Entry 2BKY (X-ray diffraction, 1.70 A resolution); this record covers chains A and X of the 4 polymer chains in the assembly.

# Chain A
Molecule: DNA/RNA-binding protein alba 1
Organism: Sulfolobus solfataricus
UniProt: P60849 (ALBA1_SULSO); residues 1-97 here = UniProt positions 1-97
Amino-acid sequence (97 residues; numbered 1 to 97; the number before each row is that of its first residue):
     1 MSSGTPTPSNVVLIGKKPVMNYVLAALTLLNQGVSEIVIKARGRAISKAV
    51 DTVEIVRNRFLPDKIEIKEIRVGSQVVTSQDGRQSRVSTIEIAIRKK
Not modelled in the structure: 1-8
UniProt features mapped onto this chain:
  - binding site (RNA): Lys16, Lys17, Tyr22, Arg42, Arg44
  - site: Lys17 (Not acetylated by pat acetylase)
  - modified residue: Ser2 (N-acetylserine), Lys16 (N6,N6,N6-trimethyllysine), Asn31 (Deamidated asparagine), Gln32 (Deamidated glutamine), Lys40 (N6-methyllysine), Lys48 (N6-acetyllysine), Asp51 (Aspartate methyl ester), Asn58 (Deamidated asparagine), Lys64 (N6-acetyllysine), Lys68 (N6-acetyllysine), Glu69 (Glutamate methyl ester (Glu)), Gln75 (N5-methylglutamine), Asp81 (Aspartate methyl ester), Lys97 (N6-methyllysine)
  - mutagenesis: Ser2 (S2A/E/G/L/T/P/V: Decreases acetylation), Lys16 (K16A: Decreases DNA binding affinity; K16E: Decreases DNA binding affinity. Unable to repress transcription. Abolishes acetylation), Lys17 (K17A: Decreases DNA binding affinity. Unable to repress transcription; K17E: Decreases DNA binding affinity. No significant effect on acetylation), Phe60 (F60A: Decreases DNA binding affinity and cooperative side-by-side binding between homodimers)
What the authors report for this chain:
  - post-translational modification sites: Lys16 (citing earlier work)

# Chain X
Molecule: DNA/RNA-binding protein alba 2
Organism: Sulfolobus solfataricus
UniProt: Q97ZF4 (ALBA2_SULSO); residue numbers follow UniProt; this construct covers 1-89
Amino-acid sequence (89 residues; each row starts with the number of its first residue):
     1 MTEKLNEIVVRKTKNVEDHVLDVIVLFNQGIDEVILKGTGREISKAVDVY
    51 NSLKDRLGDGVQLVNVQTGSEVRDRRRISYILLRLKRVY
Not modelled in the structure: 1-3
UniProt features mapped onto this chain:
  - binding site (Zn(2+)): Lys14, Asp18, Asp22
  - modified residue: Lys12 (N6-acetyllysine)

# How chain A and chain X interact
Pairs across the interface (33):
  Gly43(A) with Ser44(X)
  Arg44(A) with Ser44(X)
  Ile46(A) with Ser44(X)
  Ser47(A) with Gly40(X); Arg41(X), hydrogen bond (side chain-backbone); Ile43(X); Ser44(X), hydrogen bond (side chain-backbone)
  Val50(A) with Ile43(X), hydrophobic; Thr68(X); Tyr80(X)
  Asp51(A) with Arg77(X), salt bridge; Ser79(X), hydrogen bond
  Glu54(A) with Thr68(X); Gly69(X); Ser70(X), hydrogen bond; Arg77(X); Ser79(X)
  Ile55(A) with Arg77(X)
  Arg57(A) with Thr68(X), hydrogen bond (side chain-backbone); Gly69(X)
  Asn58(A) with Ser70(X), hydrogen bond; Arg77(X)
  Arg59(A) with Arg77(X)
  Ile67(A) with Thr68(X)
  Ile70(A) with Thr68(X)
  Val72(A) with Val47(X), hydrophobic; Tyr50(X), hydrophobic
  Gly73(A) with Asn51(X), hydrogen bond (backbone-side chain)
  Ser74(A) with Asn51(X)
  Arg86(A) with Asp55(X), salt bridge
  Ser88(A) with Val47(X); Asp48(X), hydrogen bond; Asn51(X), hydrogen bond
Interface residues without a listed pair, chain A (19 interface residues in all): Ile90
Interface residues without a listed pair, chain X (20 interface residues in all): Glu42, Leu63, Val66, Ile81, Leu83

# Overview
The interface between chain A and chain X involves 19 residues on one side and 20 on the other; the contacts
include 9 hydrogen bonds and 2 salt bridges. Polar contacts include Asp51(A)-Arg77(X), Arg86(A)-Asp55(X) and
Ser47(A)-Arg41(X). From the paper: a modification site at Lys16(A).
Here chain A is DNA/RNA-binding protein alba 1 and chain X is DNA/RNA-binding protein alba 2, both from
Sulfolobus solfataricus. Entry 2BKY (Crystal structure of the Alba1:Alba2 heterodimer from sulfolobus
solfataricus) was determined by X-ray diffraction.
